PDB entry 6O65 | X-ray diffraction, 1.80 A resolution | chains A and B

Chain A (and B):
Name: Spermidine synthase 1
Organism: Arabidopsis thaliana
Notes: EC 2.5.1.16; chain B of this document is another copy of the same molecule, construct and numbering; everything in this record applies to it too
UniProtKB: Q9ZUB3 (SPD1_ARATH); residues 34-334 here = UniProt positions 34-334
Chain sequence (304 residues; row label = number of the first residue in the row):
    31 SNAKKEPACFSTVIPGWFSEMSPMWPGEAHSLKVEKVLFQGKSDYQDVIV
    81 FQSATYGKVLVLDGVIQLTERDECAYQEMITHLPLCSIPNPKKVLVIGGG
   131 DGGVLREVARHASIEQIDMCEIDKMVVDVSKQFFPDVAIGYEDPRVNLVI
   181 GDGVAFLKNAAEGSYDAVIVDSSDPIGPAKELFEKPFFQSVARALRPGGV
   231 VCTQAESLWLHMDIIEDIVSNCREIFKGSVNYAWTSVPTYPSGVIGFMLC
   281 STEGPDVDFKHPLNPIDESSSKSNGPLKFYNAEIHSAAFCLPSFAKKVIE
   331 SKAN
Disordered / not traced: 31-34, 297-304, 332-334 (chain B: 297-303, 332-334)
Construct notes: expression tag (31-33)
UniProt features mapped onto this chain:
  - active site: Asp-201 (Proton acceptor)
  - binding site (S-adenosyl 3-(methylsulfanyl)propylamine): Gln-76, Gln-107, Asp-131, Glu-151, Asp-182, Gly-183, Asp-201
  - binding site (putrescine): Tyr-106, Asp-201 to Asp-204, Tyr-270
Ligand contacts:
  - cyclohexylammonium ion (HAI): Trp-55, Val-95, Ile-96, Gln-97, Tyr-106, Ser-202, Ser-203, Asp-204, Gln-234, Glu-236, Tyr-270, Pro-271, Ile-275
  - S4M (5'-[(S)-(3-aminopropyl)(methyl)-lambda~4~-sulfanyl]-5'-deoxyadenosine): Gln-76, Leu-90, Leu-92, Gln-97, Tyr-106, Gln-107, Ile-127, Gly-128, Gly-129, Gly-130, Asp-131, Cys-150, Glu-151, Ile-152, Asp-153, Val-156, Gly-181, Asp-182, Gly-183, Asp-201, Ser-202, Ser-203, Pro-208, Ala-209, Leu-212, Tyr-270
What the authors report for this chain:
  - binding site for S4M: Gln-107, Gly-128 to Gly-133, Glu-151, Ile-152, Asp-182, Gly-183, Asp-201, Pro-208, Leu-212
  - catalytic residues: Asp-201, Asp-204 (proposed by the authors, not directly observed)
  - binding site for cyclohexylammonium ion: Glu-50, Trp-55, Tyr-106, Asp-204, Glu-236, Tyr-270
  - conformationally variable residues (helix shift, loop rearrangement, side-chain flip): Glu-50, Met-51 to Gly-57, Gln-107, Gly-129, Gly-130, Asp-131, Ser-203 to Glu-214, Ala-235 to Cys-252

Interface between chain A and chain B:
Pairs across the interface - 86 pairs, chain A then chain B:
  Ser-41(A) / Val-43(B)  hydrogen bond (side chain-backbone)
  Val-43(A) / Ser-41(B)
  Val-43(A) / Thr-42(B)
  Val-43(A) / Val-43(B)
  Val-43(A) / Pro-45(B)
  Ile-44(A) / Thr-42(B)
  Trp-47(A) / Val-43(B)  hydrophobic
  Trp-47(A) / Met-51(B)  hydrophobic
  Trp-47(A) / Gly-57(B)
  Trp-47(A) / Glu-58(B)
  Ser-49(A) / Val-43(B)
  Ser-49(A) / Ile-44(B)
  Met-51(A) / Ile-44(B)  hydrophobic
  Met-51(A) / Trp-47(B)  hydrophobic
  Pro-56(A) / Thr-85(B)  hydrogen bond (backbone-side chain)
  Gly-57(A) / Trp-47(B)
  Gly-57(A) / Leu-62(B)
  Gly-57(A) / Lys-63(B)  hydrogen bond (backbone-backbone)
  Gly-57(A) / Thr-85(B)  hydrogen bond (backbone-side chain)
  Glu-58(A) / Trp-47(B)
  Glu-58(A) / Ser-61(B)
  Glu-58(A) / Tyr-86(B)  hydrogen bond
  Ala-59(A) / Trp-47(B)  hydrophobic
  Ala-59(A) / His-60(B)
  Ala-59(A) / Ser-61(B)  hydrogen bond (backbone-backbone)
  His-60(A) / Glu-58(B)  salt bridge
  His-60(A) / Ala-59(B)
  His-60(A) / His-60(B)
  Ser-61(A) / Glu-58(B)
  Ser-61(A) / Ala-59(B)  hydrogen bond (backbone-backbone)
  Ser-61(A) / Ser-61(B)  hydrogen bond
  Leu-62(A) / Gly-57(B)
  Leu-62(A) / Glu-58(B)
  Lys-63(A) / Gly-57(B)  hydrogen bond (backbone-backbone)
  Thr-85(A) / Pro-56(B)  hydrogen bond (side chain-backbone)
  Thr-85(A) / Gly-57(B)  hydrogen bond (side chain-backbone)
  Tyr-86(A) / Glu-58(B)  hydrogen bond
  Tyr-86(A) / Leu-240(B)
  Arg-101(A) / Trp-239(B)  hydrogen bond (side chain-backbone)
  Arg-101(A) / Leu-240(B)
  Asp-102(A) / Trp-239(B)
  Ala-105(A) / Trp-239(B)  hydrophobic
  Trp-239(A) / Arg-101(B)  hydrogen bond (backbone-side chain)
  Trp-239(A) / Asp-102(B)
  Trp-239(A) / Ser-266(B)  hydrogen bond
  Trp-239(A) / Pro-268(B)
  Trp-239(A) / Phe-309(B)  hydrophobic
  Leu-240(A) / Tyr-86(B)
  Leu-240(A) / Arg-101(B)
  Trp-264(A) / Ser-266(B)
  Ser-266(A) / Trp-239(B)  hydrogen bond
  Ser-266(A) / Trp-264(B)
  Ser-266(A) / Val-274(B)
  Pro-268(A) / Trp-239(B)
  Pro-268(A) / Ser-272(B)
  Ser-272(A) / Pro-268(B)
  Val-274(A) / Ser-266(B)
  Leu-307(A) / Ser-323(B)
  Lys-308(A) / Ser-323(B)
  Lys-308(A) / Phe-324(B)  hydrogen bond (backbone-backbone)
  Phe-309(A) / Trp-239(B)  hydrophobic
  Phe-309(A) / Pro-322(B)
  Phe-309(A) / Ser-323(B)  hydrogen bond (backbone-backbone)
  Tyr-310(A) / Ser-323(B)  hydrogen bond (backbone-side chain)
  Asn-311(A) / Leu-321(B)  hydrogen bond (side chain-backbone)
  Asn-311(A) / Pro-322(B)
  Asn-311(A) / Ser-323(B)  hydrogen bond
  Glu-313(A) / Cys-320(B)
  Ile-314(A) / Cys-320(B)
  Ile-314(A) / Leu-321(B)
  Ile-314(A) / Pro-322(B)
  Ala-317(A) / Ala-317(B)  hydrophobic
  Ala-317(A) / Cys-320(B)  hydrophobic
  Cys-320(A) / Glu-313(B)
  Cys-320(A) / Ile-314(B)
  Cys-320(A) / Ala-317(B)  hydrophobic
  Leu-321(A) / Asn-311(B)  hydrogen bond (backbone-side chain)
  Leu-321(A) / Ile-314(B)
  Pro-322(A) / Phe-309(B)  hydrophobic
  Pro-322(A) / Asn-311(B)
  Pro-322(A) / Ile-314(B)
  Ser-323(A) / Lys-308(B)
  Ser-323(A) / Phe-309(B)  hydrogen bond (backbone-backbone)
  Ser-323(A) / Tyr-310(B)  hydrogen bond (side chain-backbone)
  Ser-323(A) / Asn-311(B)  hydrogen bond
  Phe-324(A) / Lys-308(B)  hydrogen bond (backbone-backbone)
Interface residues without a listed pair, chain A (45 interface residues in all): Thr-42, Ala-84, Cys-104, Gly-273, Pro-306, Lys-326
Interface residues without a listed pair, chain B (44 interface residues in all): Cys-104, Ala-105, Gly-273, Leu-307, Lys-326, Lys-327

Overview:
45 residues of chain A face 44 of chain B across their interface; the contacts include 26 hydrogen bonds and 1
salt bridge. Among the polar pairs are His-60(A)/Glu-58(B), Ser-41(A)/Val-43(B) and Pro-56(A)/Thr-85(B). The
paper reports catalytic residues Asp-201(A) and Asp-204(A); a binding site for S4M at Gln-107(A), Gly-128(A)
and Glu-151(A) among others.
Chain A and chain B are both Spermidine synthase 1 (Arabidopsis thaliana); the structure, Crystal Structure of
Arabidopsis thaliana Spermidine Synthase isoform 1 (AtSPDS1) in complex with decarboxylated
S-adenosylmethionine and ..., was determined by X-ray diffraction together with 6O63 and 6O64 from the same
study.
